Entry 5MRM (X-ray diffraction, 1.80 A resolution); this record covers chain A.

== Chain A ==
Name: 2-C-methyl-D-erythritol 4-phosphate cytidylyltransferase, chloroplastic
Organism: Arabidopsis thaliana
Notes: EC 2.7.7.60
UniProt: P69834 (ISPD_ARATH); residues 76-302 here = UniProt positions 76-302
Sequence (228 residues; numbered 75 to 302; the number before each row is that of its first residue):
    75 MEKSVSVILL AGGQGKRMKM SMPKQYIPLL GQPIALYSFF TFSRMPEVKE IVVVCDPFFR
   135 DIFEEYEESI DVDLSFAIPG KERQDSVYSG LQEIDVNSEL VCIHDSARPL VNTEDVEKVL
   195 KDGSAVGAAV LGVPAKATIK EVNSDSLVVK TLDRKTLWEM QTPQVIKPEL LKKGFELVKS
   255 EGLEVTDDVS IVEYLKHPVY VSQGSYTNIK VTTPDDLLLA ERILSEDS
Not modelled in the structure: 86-96, 226-228, 300-302
Sequence notes: initiating methionine (75); conflict Ser-149 (Arg in P69834)
Metal / ion sites: Cd2+ site 1: Glu-121, Glu-191, His-271 (together with acetate ion); Cd2+ site 2: Glu-138, Glu-141; K+ site 1: Glu-141, Asp-147; K+ site 2: Glu-141, Asp-169; Cd2+ site 3 near Glu-167 (its only coordinating residue here)
Residues lining bound ligands: Isoxazole (Q9T; 2,4-bis(bromanyl)-6-[3-(trifluoromethyl)-1,2-oxazol-5-yl]phenol): Arg-157, Gln-158, Val-161, Ile-177, Ala-202, Ala-203, Lys-214, Gln-238, Val-239, Ile-240, Leu-245, Phe-249, Ser-264, Ile-265, Val-266, Glu-267, Val-273

== In short ==
Bound to chain A: Isoxazole. The Cd2+ site 1 is built by Glu-121, Glu-191 and His-271. Glu-138 and Glu-141
coordinate Cd2+ site 2.
Chain A is 2-C-methyl-D-erythritol 4-phosphate cytidylyltransferase, chloroplastic (Arabidopsis thaliana); the
structure, Arabidopsis thaliana IspD in complex with Isoxazole (4), was determined by X-ray diffraction
together with 5MRN, 5MRO, 5MRP and 5MRQ from the same study.
